PDB entry 2FER | X-ray diffraction, 1.70 A resolution | chain A

# Chain A
Molecule: Cytochrome P450-cam
From: Pseudomonas putida
Notes: EC 1.14.15.1
UniProt: P00183 (CPXA_PSEPU); residues 10-414 here correspond to UniProt positions 11-415 (UniProt number = residue number + 1)
Sequence (411 residues; each row starts with the number of its first residue):
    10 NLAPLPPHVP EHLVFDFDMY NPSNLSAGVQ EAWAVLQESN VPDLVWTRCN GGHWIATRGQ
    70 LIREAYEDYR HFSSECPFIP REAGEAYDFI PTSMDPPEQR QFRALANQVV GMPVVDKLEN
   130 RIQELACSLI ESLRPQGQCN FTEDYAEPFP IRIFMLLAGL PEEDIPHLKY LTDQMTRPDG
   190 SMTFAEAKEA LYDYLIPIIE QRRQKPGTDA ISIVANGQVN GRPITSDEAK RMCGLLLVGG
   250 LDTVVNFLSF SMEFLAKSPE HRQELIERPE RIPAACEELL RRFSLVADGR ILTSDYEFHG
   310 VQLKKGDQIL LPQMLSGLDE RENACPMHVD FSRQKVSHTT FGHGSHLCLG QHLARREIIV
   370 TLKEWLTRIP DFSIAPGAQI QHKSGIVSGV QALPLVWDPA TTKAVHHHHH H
Unresolved in the structure: 415-420
Construct notes: expression tag (415-420)
Bound ions: K+: E84, G93, E94, Y96; protoporphyrin IX containing mn Mn near C357 (its only coordinating residue here)
Residues lining bound ligands: protoporphyrin IX containing mn (MNR): Y75, P100, T101, Q108, R112, V119, F163, L244, L245, G248, G249, T252, V253, F256, L289, L294, V295, D297, R299, Q322, T349, F350, G351, S354, H355, L356, C357, L358, G359, L362, A363
Swiss-Prot annotation at these positions:
  - binding site (heme): C357

# Summary
Chain A binds protoporphyrin IX containing mn. E84, G93, E94 and Y96 form the K+ site. From UniProt:
heme-binding residue C357.
Chain A is Cytochrome P450-cam (Pseudomonas putida); the structure, P450CAM from Pseudomonas putida
reconstituted with manganic protoporphyrin IX, was determined by X-ray diffraction, deposited together with
2FE6 and 2FEU.
